Entry 5GT8 (X-ray diffraction, 2.80 A resolution); this record covers chains A and C.

[Chain A (and C)]
Molecule: GATS-like protein 3
Source organism: Homo sapiens
Notes: chain C of this document is another copy of the same molecule, construct and numbering; everything in this record applies to it too
Reference sequence: Q8WTX7 (GATL3_HUMAN); numbering as in UniProt (aligned over 1-329)
Sequence (335 residues; each row starts with the number of its first residue; numbers below 1 keep their minus sign (Ala-5 is residue -5)):
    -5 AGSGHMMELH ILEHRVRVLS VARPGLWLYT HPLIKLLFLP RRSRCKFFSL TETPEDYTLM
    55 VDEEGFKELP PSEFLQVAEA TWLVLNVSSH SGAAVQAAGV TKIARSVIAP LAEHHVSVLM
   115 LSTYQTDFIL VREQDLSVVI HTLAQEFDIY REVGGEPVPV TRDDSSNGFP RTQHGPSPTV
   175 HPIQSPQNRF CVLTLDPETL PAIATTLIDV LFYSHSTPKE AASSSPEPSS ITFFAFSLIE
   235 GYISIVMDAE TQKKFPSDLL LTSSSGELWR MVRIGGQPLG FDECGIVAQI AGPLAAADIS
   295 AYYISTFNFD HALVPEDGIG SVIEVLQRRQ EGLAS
Disordered / not traced: -5 to 0, 84-94, 157-173, 210-222, 275-279, 324-329 (chain C: -5 to -1, 85-94, 154-175, 210-222, 257-261, 273-278, 324-329)
Differences from the reference sequence: expression tag (-5 to 0)
UniProt features mapped onto this chain:
  - binding site (L-arginine): Ser111, Val112, Gly274, Ile280, Val281, Thr300 to Asp304
  - modified residue: Ser14 (Phosphoserine)
  - mutagenesis: Ser14 (S14A: Abolished phosphorylation by AKT1, leading to decreased interaction with RNF167 and subsequent ubiquitination ...), Lys61 (K61R: In 3KR mutant; abolished ubiquitination by RNF167; when associated with R-96 and R-213), Gln90 (Q90A: No effect on interaction with the GATOR2 complex), Lys96 (K96A: No effect on interaction with the GATOR2 complex; K96R: In 3KR mutant; abolished ubiquitination by RNF167; when associated with R-61 and R-213), Arg99 (R99A: No effect on interaction with the GATOR2 complex), His108 to Val110 (Loss of arginine-binding. Constitutively interacts with the GATOR2 complex), Ser111 (S111A: Loss of arginine-binding. Constitutively interacts with the GATOR2 complex. Constitutively inhibits the TORC1 signaling pathway), Leu113 (L113F: No effect on interaction with the GATOR2 complex), Tyr118 to Gln119 (No effect on arginine-binding. No effect on homodimerization. Loss of interaction with the GATOR2 complex which constitutively activates the TORC1 signaling pathway), Asp121 (D121A: No effect on arginine-binding. No effect on homodimerization. Loss of interaction with the GATOR2 complex which constitutively activates the TORC1 signaling pathway), Arg126 (R126A: Decreased arginine-binding. Constitutively interacts with the GATOR2 complex), His175 (H175A: Decreased arginine-binding. Constitutively interacts with the GATOR2 complex), 12 further mutagenesis entries in UniProt

[Interface between chain A and chain C]
Pairs across the interface (30; chain A residue first):
  Trp21(A) - His25(C)
  Leu22(A) - Trp21(C)
  Thr24(A) - His25(C)
  His25(A) - Trp21(C)
  His25(A) - Thr24(C)
  His25(A) - Phe206(C)  hydrogen bond (side chain-backbone)
  His25(A) - Tyr207(C)  hydrogen bond (backbone-side chain)
  Ile28(A) - Ile28(C)  hydrophobic
  Ile28(A) - Tyr207(C)
  Lys29(A) - Tyr207(C)
  Leu33(A) - Asp203(C)
  Leu33(A) - Tyr207(C)  hydrophobic
  Arg36(A) - Asp203(C)  salt bridge
  Arg36(A) - Tyr207(C)
  Arg36(A) - Ser208(C)
  Pro64(A) - Trp21(C)  hydrophobic
  Pro195(A) - Thr199(C)
  Ala198(A) - Thr199(C)
  Thr199(A) - Leu33(C)
  Thr199(A) - Pro195(C)
  Thr199(A) - Ala198(C)
  Asp203(A) - Leu33(C)
  Asp203(A) - Arg36(C)  salt bridge
  Phe206(A) - His25(C)  hydrogen bond (backbone-side chain)
  Tyr207(A) - Thr24(C)
  Tyr207(A) - His25(C)  hydrogen bond (side chain-backbone)
  Tyr207(A) - Ile28(C)
  Tyr207(A) - Lys29(C)
  Tyr207(A) - Leu33(C)  hydrophobic
  Tyr207(A) - Arg36(C)  hydrogen bond (backbone-side chain)
Also at the interface, not in a pair above, chain A (18 interface residues in all): Phe32, Ile202, Ser208
Also at the interface, not in a pair above, chain C (17 interface residues in all): Leu22, Phe32, Ile202

[Summary]
Chain A and chain C form an interface of 18 and 17 residues respectively; the contacts include 5 hydrogen
bonds and 2 salt bridges. Among the polar pairs are Arg36(A)-Asp203(C), His25(A)-Phe206(C) and
His25(A)-Tyr207(C). From UniProt: 10 L-arginine-binding residues and 27 mutagenesis sites on chain A.
Chain A and chain C are both GATS-like protein 3 (Homo sapiens); the structure, Crystal Structure of
apo-CASTOR1, was determined by X-ray diffraction (same publication as 5GT7).
